6VCG - chain A; structure by X-ray diffraction, 2.30 A resolution.

# Chain A
Protein: carotenoid cleavage dioxygenase
From: Candidatus Nitrosotalea devanaterra
UniProt: A0A128A3G4 (A0A128A3G4_9ARCH); residue numbers follow UniProt; this construct covers 1-472
Sequence (472 residues; row label = number of the first residue in the row):
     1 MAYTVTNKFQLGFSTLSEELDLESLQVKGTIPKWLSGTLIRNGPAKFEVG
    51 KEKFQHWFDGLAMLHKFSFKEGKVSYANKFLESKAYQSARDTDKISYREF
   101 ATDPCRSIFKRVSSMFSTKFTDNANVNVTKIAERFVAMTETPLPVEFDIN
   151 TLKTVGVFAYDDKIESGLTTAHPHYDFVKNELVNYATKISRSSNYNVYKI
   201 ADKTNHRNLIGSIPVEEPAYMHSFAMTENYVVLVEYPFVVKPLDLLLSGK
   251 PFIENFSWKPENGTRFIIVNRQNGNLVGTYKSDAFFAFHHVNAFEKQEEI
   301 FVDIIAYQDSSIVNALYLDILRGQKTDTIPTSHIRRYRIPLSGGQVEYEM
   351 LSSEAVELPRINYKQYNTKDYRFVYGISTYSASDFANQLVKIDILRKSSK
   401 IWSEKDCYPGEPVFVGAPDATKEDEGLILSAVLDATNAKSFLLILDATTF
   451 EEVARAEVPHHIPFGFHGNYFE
Unresolved in the structure: 1-6, 106-118
Metal / ion sites: Co2+: H172, H222, H289, H467; Na+: A382, S383 (shared with 4 residues of chain C)
From the paper describing this entry:
  - Co2+ coordination: H172
  - conformationally variable residues (side-chain flip): F385
  - catalytic residues: F58, F466 (proposed by the authors, not directly observed)
  - specificity-determining residues: F120, V126, E140, Y220, H222, F252 (proposed by the authors, not directly observed)

# Overview
H172, H222, H289 and H467 form the Co2+ site. A382 and S383 coordinate Na+. From the paper: catalytic residues
F58 and F466; Co2+ coordination by H172.
Chain A is carotenoid cleavage dioxygenase (Candidatus Nitrosotalea devanaterra); the structure, Crystal
structure of Nitrosotalea devanaterra carotenoid cleavage dioxygenase, cobalt form, was determined by X-ray
diffraction, deposited together with 6VCH.
